7XUO - chain A; structure by electron microscopy, 3.60 A resolution.

[Chain A]
Molecule: Copper-transporting ATPase 2
From: Homo sapiens
Notes: EC 7.2.2.8
UniProt: P35670 (ATP7B_HUMAN); residue numbers follow UniProt; this construct covers 1-1465
Chain sequence (1507 residues; row label = number of the first residue in the row):
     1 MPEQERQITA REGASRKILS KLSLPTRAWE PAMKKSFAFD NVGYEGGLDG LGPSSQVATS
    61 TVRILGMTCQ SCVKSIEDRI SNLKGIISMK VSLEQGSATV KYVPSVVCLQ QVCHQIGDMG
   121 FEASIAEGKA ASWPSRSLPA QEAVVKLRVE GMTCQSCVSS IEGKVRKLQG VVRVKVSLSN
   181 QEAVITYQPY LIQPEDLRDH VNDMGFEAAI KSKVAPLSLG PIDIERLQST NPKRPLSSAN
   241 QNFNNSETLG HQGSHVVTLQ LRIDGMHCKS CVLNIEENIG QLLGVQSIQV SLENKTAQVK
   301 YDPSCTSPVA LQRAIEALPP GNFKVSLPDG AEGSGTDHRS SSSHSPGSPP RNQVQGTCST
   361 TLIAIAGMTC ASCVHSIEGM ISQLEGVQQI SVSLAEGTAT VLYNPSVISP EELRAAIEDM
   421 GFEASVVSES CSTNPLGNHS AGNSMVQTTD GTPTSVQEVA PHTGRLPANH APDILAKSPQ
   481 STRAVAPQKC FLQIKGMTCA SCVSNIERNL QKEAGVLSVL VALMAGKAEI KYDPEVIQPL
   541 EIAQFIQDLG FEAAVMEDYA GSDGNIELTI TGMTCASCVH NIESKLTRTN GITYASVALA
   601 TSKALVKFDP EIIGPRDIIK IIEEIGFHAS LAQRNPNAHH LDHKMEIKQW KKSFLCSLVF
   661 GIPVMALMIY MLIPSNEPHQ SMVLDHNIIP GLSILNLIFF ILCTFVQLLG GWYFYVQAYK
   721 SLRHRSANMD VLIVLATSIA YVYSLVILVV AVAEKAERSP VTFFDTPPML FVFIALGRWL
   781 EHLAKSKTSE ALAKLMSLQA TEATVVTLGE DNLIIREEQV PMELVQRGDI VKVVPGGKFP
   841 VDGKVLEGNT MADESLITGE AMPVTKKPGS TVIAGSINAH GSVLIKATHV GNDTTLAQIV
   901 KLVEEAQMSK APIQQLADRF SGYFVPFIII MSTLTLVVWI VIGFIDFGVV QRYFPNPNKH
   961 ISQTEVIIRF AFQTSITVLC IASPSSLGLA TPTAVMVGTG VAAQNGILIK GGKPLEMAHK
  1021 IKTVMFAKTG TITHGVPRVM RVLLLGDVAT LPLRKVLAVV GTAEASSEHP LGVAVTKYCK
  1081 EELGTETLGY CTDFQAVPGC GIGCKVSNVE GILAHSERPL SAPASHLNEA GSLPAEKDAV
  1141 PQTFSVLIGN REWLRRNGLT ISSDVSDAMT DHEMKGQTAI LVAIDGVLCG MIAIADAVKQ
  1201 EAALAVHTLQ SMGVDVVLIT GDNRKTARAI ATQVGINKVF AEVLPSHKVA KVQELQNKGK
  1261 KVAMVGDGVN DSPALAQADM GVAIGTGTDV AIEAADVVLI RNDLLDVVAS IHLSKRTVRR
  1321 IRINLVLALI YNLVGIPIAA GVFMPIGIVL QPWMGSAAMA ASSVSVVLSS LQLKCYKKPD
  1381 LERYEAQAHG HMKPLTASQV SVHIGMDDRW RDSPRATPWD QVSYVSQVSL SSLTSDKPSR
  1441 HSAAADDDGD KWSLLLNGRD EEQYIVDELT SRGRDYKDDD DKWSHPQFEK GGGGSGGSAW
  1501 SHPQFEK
Disordered / not traced: 1-561, 1116-1143, 1406-1507
Differences from the reference sequence: engineered mutation Ser-983 (Cys in P35670), Ser-985 (Cys in P35670), Ala-1027 (Asp in P35670); expression tag (1466-1507)
Ligand contacts: platinum (ii) ion (PT): Met-729, Leu-732, Ile-733, Ala-982
From the paper describing this entry:
  - mutagenesis - D1027A: decreased catalytic activity
  - mutagenesis - C575A, C578A, M729A, C980A, M1359A: decreased catalytic activity on copper
  - mutagenesis - M1359A: unchanged expression
  - mutagenesis - M1359A: decreased catalytic activity on cisplatin
  - mutagenesis - C575A, C578A, M729A, C980A: unchanged catalytic activity on cisplatin
  - disease-associated variants - R778L: decreased catalytic activity (citing earlier work)
  - disease-associated variants - H1069Q: decreased binding to ATP (proposed by the authors, not directly observed)
  - disease-associated variants - C980Y: decreased catalytic activity on copper (proposed by the authors, not directly observed)
  - disease-associated variants - G591D, R616Q, R616W, L708P, G710S, G711R, H1069Q (citing earlier work)

[Overview]
Bound to chain A: platinum (ii) ion. From the paper: C575A, C578A and M729A, among others, reduce catalytic
activity on copper; D1027A and R778L reduce catalytic activity; 9 substitutions were tested in all.
Chain A is Copper-transporting ATPase 2 (Homo sapiens); the structure, Structure of ATP7B C983S/C985S/D1027A
mutant with cisplatin in presence of ATOX1, was determined by electron microscopy (same publication as 7XUM,
7XUK, 7XUN and 8IOY).
